Entry 8REA (electron microscopy, 3.40 A resolution); this record covers chains D and E of the 9 polymer chains in the assembly.

== Chain D ==
Molecule: DNA-directed RNA polymerase subunit beta'
From: Escherichia coli K-12
Reference sequence: P0A8T7 (RPOC_ECOLI); residue numbers follow UniProt; this construct covers 4-1376
Amino-acid sequence (1373 residues; row label = number of the first residue in the row):
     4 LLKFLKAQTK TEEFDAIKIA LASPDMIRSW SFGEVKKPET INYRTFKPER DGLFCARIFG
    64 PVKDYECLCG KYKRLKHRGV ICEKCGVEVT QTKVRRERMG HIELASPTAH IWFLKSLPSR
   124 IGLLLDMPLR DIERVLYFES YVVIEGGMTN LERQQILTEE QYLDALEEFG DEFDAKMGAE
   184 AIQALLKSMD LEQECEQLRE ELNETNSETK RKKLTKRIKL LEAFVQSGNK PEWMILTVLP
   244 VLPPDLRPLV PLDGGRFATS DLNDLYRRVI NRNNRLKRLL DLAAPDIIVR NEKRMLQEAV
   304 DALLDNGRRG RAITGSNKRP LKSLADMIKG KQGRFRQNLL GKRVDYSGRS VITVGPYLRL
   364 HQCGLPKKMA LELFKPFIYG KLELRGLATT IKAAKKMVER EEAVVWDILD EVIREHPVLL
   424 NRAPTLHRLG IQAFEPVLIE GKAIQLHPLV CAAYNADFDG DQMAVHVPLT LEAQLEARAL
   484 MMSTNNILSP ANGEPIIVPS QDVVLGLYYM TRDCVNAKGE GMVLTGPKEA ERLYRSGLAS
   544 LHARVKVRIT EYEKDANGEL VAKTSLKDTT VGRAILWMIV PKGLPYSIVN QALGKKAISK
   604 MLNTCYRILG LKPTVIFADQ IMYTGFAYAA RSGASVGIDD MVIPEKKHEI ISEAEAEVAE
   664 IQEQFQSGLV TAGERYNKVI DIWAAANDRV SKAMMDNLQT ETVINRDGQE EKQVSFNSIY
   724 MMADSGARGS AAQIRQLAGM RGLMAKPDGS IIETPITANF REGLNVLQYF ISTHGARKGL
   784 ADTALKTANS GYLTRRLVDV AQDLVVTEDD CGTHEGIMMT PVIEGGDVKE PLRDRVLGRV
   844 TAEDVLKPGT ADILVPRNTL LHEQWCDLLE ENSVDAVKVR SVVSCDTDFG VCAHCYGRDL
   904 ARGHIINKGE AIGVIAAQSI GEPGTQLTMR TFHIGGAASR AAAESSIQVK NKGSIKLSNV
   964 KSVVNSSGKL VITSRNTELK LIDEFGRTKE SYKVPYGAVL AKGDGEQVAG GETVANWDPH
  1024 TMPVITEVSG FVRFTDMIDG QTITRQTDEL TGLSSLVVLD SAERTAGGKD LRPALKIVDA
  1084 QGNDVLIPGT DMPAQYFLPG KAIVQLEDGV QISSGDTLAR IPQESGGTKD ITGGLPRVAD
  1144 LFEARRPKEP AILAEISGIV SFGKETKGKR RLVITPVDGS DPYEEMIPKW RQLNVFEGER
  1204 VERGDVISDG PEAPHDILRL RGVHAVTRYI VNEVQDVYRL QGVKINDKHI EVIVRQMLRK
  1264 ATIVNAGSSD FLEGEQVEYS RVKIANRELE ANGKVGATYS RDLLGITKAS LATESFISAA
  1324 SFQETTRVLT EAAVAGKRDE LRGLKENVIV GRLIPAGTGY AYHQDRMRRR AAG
Unresolved in the structure: 933-944, 1050-1056, 1068-1074, 1089-1096, 1127-1135
Ion coordination: Zn2+ site 1: Cys-70, Leu-71, Cys-88; Mg2+: Asp-460, Asp-462, Asp-464 (shared with 1 residue of chain R); Zn2+ site 2: Cys-814, Cys-898
UniProt features mapped onto this chain:
  - binding site (Zn(2+)): Cys-70, Cys-72, Cys-85, Cys-88, Cys-814, Cys-888, Cys-895, Cys-898
  - binding site (Mg(2+)): Asp-460, Asp-462, Asp-464
  - modified residue: Lys-983 (N6-acetyllysine)
  - mutagenesis: Gln-504 (Q504P: Resistant to antibiotics salinamide A and B), Asn-690 (N690D: Resistant to antibiotics salinamide A and B), Met-697 (M697V: Resistant to antibiotics salinamide A and B), Ala-735 (A735T: Resistant to antibiotics salinamide A and B), Arg-738 (R738C/H/P/S: Resistant to antibiotics salinamide A and B), Ala-748 (A748E: Resistant to antibiotics salinamide A and B), Pro-758 (P758S/T: Resistant to antibiotics salinamide A and B), Phe-763 (F763C: Resistant to antibiotics salinamide A and B), Ser-775 (S775A: Resistant to antibiotics salinamide A and B), Ala-779 (A779T/V: Resistant to antibiotics salinamide A and B), Arg-780 (R780C: Resistant to antibiotics salinamide A and B), Gly-782 (G782A/C: Resistant to antibiotics salinamide A and B), 1 further mutagenesis entry in UniProt

== Chain E ==
Molecule: DNA-directed RNA polymerase subunit omega
From: Escherichia coli K-12
Notes: EC 2.7.7.6
Reference sequence: P0A800 (RPOZ_ECOLI); numbering as in UniProt (aligned over 2-75)
Amino-acid sequence (74 residues; numbered 2 to 75; the number before each row is that of its first residue):
     2 ARVTVQDAVE KIGNRFDLVL VAARRARQMQ VGGKDPLVPE ENDKTTVIAL REIEEGLINN
    62 QILDVRERQE QQEQ

== How chain D and chain E interact ==
Pairs across the interface (36; chain D residue first):
  His-364(D) with Val-4(E)
  Glu-414(D) with Asn-43(E)
  Val-415(D) with Lys-45(E)
  Arg-417(D) with Asn-43(E), hydrogen bond (side chain-backbone); Asp-44(E), salt bridge
  Glu-418(D) with Asp-44(E); Lys-45(E); Val-48(E)
  Thr-473(D) with Arg-28(E)
  Leu-474(D) with Ala-27(E), hydrophobic; Arg-28(E); Gln-31(E); Thr-47(E)
  Glu-475(D) with Ala-24(E); Arg-28(E), salt bridge
  Gln-477(D) with Thr-47(E)
  Leu-478(D) with Ala-23(E), hydrophobic; Thr-47(E)
  Glu-479(D) with Val-20(E)
  Arg-481(D) with Arg-3(E); Thr-47(E); Val-48(E); Leu-51(E)
  Ala-482(D) with Val-6(E), hydrophobic; Arg-16(E), hydrogen bond (backbone-side chain)
  Leu-483(D) with Arg-16(E); Phe-17(E), hydrophobic
  Thr-487(D) with Val-4(E)
  Asn-488(D) with Arg-16(E), hydrogen bond
  Leu-614(D) with Thr-5(E); Gln-7(E)
  Arg-905(D) with Arg-16(E)
  Asn-910(D) with Asn-15(E), hydrogen bond (side chain-backbone)
  Lys-911(D) with Phe-17(E)
  Gly-1360(D) with Phe-17(E)
  Thr-1361(D) with Leu-21(E)
Interface residues without a listed pair, chain D (25 interface residues in all): His-419, Lys-615, Gly-912
Interface residues without a listed pair, chain E (24 interface residues in all): Ala-2, Glu-42, Thr-46

== In short ==
25 residues of chain D face 24 of chain E across their interface, with 4 hydrogen bonds and 2 salt bridges.
Polar contacts include Arg-417(D)/Asp-44(E), Glu-475(D)/Arg-28(E) and Arg-417(D)/Asn-43(E). Curated annotation
(UniProt) lists 8 Zn2+-binding residues, 3 Mg2+-binding residues and 13 mutagenesis sites on chain D.
Here chain D is DNA-directed RNA polymerase subunit beta' and chain E is DNA-directed RNA polymerase subunit
omega, both from Escherichia coli K-12. Entry 8REA (Cryo-EM structure of bacterial RNA polymerase-sigma54
initial transcribing complex - 5nt post-translocated complex) was determined by electron microscopy together
with 8RE4, 8REB, 8REC, 8RED and 8REE from the same study.
